PDB entry 8CLI | electron microscopy, 3.20 A resolution | chains C and D of the 5 polymer chains in the assembly

Chain C:
Protein: General transcription factor 3C polypeptide 2
From: Homo sapiens
Reference sequence: Q8WUA4 (TF3C2_HUMAN); residues 1-911 here = UniProt positions 1-911
Chain sequence (925 residues; row label = number of the first residue in the row; numbers below 1 keep their minus sign (Met-13 is residue -13)):
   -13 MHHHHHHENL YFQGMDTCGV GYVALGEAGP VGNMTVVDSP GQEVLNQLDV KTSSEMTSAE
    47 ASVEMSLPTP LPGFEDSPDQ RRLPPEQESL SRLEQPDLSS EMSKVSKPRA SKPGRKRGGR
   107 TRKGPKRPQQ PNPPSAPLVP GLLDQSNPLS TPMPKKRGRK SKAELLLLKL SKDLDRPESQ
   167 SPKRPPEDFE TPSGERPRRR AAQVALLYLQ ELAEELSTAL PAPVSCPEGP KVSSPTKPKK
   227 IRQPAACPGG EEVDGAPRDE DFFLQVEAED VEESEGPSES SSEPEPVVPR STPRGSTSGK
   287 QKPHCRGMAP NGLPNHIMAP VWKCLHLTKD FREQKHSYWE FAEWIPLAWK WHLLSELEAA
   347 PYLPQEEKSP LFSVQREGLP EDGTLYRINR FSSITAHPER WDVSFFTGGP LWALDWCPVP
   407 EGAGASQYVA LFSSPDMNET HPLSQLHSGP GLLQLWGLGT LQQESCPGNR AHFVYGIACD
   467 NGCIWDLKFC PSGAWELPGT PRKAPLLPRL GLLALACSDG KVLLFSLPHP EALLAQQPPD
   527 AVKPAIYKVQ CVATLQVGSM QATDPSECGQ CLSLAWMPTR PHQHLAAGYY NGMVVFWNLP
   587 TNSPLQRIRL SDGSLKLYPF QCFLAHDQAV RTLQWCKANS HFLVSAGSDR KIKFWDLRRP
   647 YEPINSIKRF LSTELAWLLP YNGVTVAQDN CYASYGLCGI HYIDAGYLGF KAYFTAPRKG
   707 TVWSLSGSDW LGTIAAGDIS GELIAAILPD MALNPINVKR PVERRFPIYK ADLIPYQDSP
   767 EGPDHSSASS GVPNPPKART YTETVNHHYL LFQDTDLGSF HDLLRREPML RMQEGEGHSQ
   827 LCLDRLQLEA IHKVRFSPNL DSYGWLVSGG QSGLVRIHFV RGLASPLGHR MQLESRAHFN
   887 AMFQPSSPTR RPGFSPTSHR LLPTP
Not modelled in the structure: -13 to 289, 763-784, 891-911
Construct notes: initiating methionine (-13); expression tag (-12 to 0)
Curated features (UniProtKB/Swiss-Prot):
  - modified residue: Ser63 (Phosphoserine), Ser132 (Phosphoserine), Ser165 (Phosphoserine), Ser167 (Phosphoserine), Ser220 (Phosphoserine), Ser260 (Phosphoserine), Ser597 (Phosphoserine), Ser871 (Phosphoserine), Ser892 (Phosphoserine), Ser893 (Phosphoserine), Thr895 (Phosphothreonine), Ser901 (Phosphoserine)

Chain D:
Molecule: 35-nt DNA strand
Sequence (35 nucleotides; each row starts with the number of its first residue):
     2 AAAGGTTGTG GGTTCGAGTC CCACCAGAGT CGCTT

Interface between chain C and chain D:
Pairs across the interface (4):
  Arg292(C) - DT36(D)  sugar contact
  His687(C) - DA27(D)  salt bridge to the phosphate
  Lys697(C) - DC26(D)  phosphate contact
  Phe700(C) - DA27(D)  phosphate contact
Other interface residues (no listed pair), chain C (8 interface residues in all): Leu683, Ala698, Pro703, Pro747
Other interface residues (no listed pair), chain D (4 interface residues in all): DG28

Overview:
Chain C and chain D form an interface of 8 and 4 residues respectively, with 1 salt bridge. Its one
salt-bridged contact is His687(C)-DA27(D).
Here chain C is General transcription factor 3C polypeptide 2 (Homo sapiens) and chain D is a 35-nt DNA
strand. Entry 8CLI (TFIIIC TauB-DNA monomer) was determined by electron microscopy (same publication as 8CLJ,
8CLK and 8CLL).
